PDB entry 8APH | electron microscopy, 3.80 A resolution | chains J1 and B1 of the 42 polymer chains in the assembly

Chain J1:
Molecule: ATP synthase subunit p18, mitochondrial
Source organism: Trypanosoma brucei brucei
UniProt: P0DPG4 (ATP18_TRYBB); residue numbers follow UniProt; this construct covers 1-188
Amino-acid sequence (188 residues; numbered 1 to 188; the number before each row is that of its first residue):
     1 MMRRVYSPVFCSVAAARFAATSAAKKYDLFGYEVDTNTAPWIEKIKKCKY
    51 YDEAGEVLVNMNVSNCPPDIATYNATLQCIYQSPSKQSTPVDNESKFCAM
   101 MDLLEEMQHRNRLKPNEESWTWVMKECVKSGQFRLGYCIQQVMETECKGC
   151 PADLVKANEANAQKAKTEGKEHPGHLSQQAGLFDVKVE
Unresolved in the structure: 1-22

Chain B1:
Molecule: ATP synthase subunit alpha, mitochondrial
Source organism: Trypanosoma brucei brucei
UniProt: Q9GS23 (ATPA_TRYBB); numbering as in UniProt (aligned over 1-584)
Amino-acid sequence (584 residues; each row starts with the number of its first residue):
     1 MRRFGSKFASGLASRCALACPLASAATAPAGASTTSSTSSAQKSFFKTTE
    51 MIGYVHSIDGTIATLIPAPGNPGVAYNTIIQIQVSPTTFAAGLVFNLEKD
   101 GRIGIILMDNITEVQSGQKVMATGQLLHIPVGAGVLGKVVNPLGHEVPVG
   151 LVTRSRRLLDSTLGKVDTGAPNIVSRSPVNYNLLTGFKAVDTMIPIGRGQ
   201 RELIVGDRQTGKTSIAVSTIINQVRINQQILSKNAVISIYVSIGQRCSNV
   251 ARIHRLLQSYGALRYTTVMAATAAEPAGLQYLAPYAGVTMGEYFMNRGRH
   301 CLCVYDDLSKQAVAYRQISLLLRRPPGREAYPGDVFYLHSRLLERAAMLS
   351 PGKGGGSVTALPIVETLSNDVTAYIVTNVISITDGQIYLDTKLFTGGQRP
   401 AVNIGLSVSRVGSSAQNAAMKGVAGKLKGILAEYRKLAADSVGGQQVQTI
   451 PMIRGARFVALFNQKQPSYFMNAIVSLYACLNGYLDDVKVQYVKFYEYLL
   501 VHRDLGIMYGTAKNKFFYMYVQELNYLIRFFTLNSPILHGELEEMLKQHT
   551 HLFLQHYQSKMNAIKSEKDVKALKNLLYSCKRAV
Unresolved in the structure: 1-45, 151-160
Swiss-Prot annotation at these positions:
  - binding site (ATP): Asp207 to Ser214, Gln464
  - site: Leu159, Asp160 (Cleavage), Ser407 (Required for activity)
Bound ions: Mg2+: Thr213 (together with ATP)
Residues lining bound ligands: ATP (adenosine-5'-triphosphate): Asp207, Arg208, Gln209, Thr210, Gly211, Lys212, Thr213, Ser214, Phe394, Arg399, Pro400, Gln464, Lys465

Interface between chain J1 and chain B1:
Residue-residue contacts (98; chain J1 residue first):
  Asp28(J1) - Pro351(B1)
  Asp28(J1) - Gly352(B1)
  Leu29(J1) - Pro351(B1)
  Phe30(J1) - Ile173(B1)
  Phe30(J1) - Val174(B1)
  Phe30(J1) - Arg176(B1)
  Tyr32(J1) - Val174(B1)  hydrophobic
  Tyr51(J1) - Leu231(B1)  hydrophobic
  Asp52(J1) - Ser232(B1)  hydrogen bond
  Gly55(J1) - Lys233(B1)
  Val59(J1) - Lys233(B1)
  Val59(J1) - Arg297(B1)
  Val59(J1) - Gly298(B1)
  Asn62(J1) - Lys233(B1)
  Asn62(J1) - Pro351(B1)
  Asn62(J1) - Gly352(B1)
  Asn62(J1) - Gly354(B1)
  Val63(J1) - Gly352(B1)
  Val63(J1) - Gly354(B1)
  Asn65(J1) - Gly352(B1)
  Lys86(J1) - Asn227(B1)  hydrogen bond (side chain-backbone)
  Lys86(J1) - Gln228(B1)  hydrogen bond (side chain-backbone)
  Lys86(J1) - Ile230(B1)  hydrogen bond (side chain-backbone)
  Gln87(J1) - Ser232(B1)
  Asp92(J1) - Gln228(B1)
  Asn93(J1) - Gln228(B1)
  Asn93(J1) - Gln229(B1)
  Ser95(J1) - Gln229(B1)
  Ser95(J1) - Glu523(B1)  hydrogen bond
  Phe97(J1) - Glu523(B1)
  Phe97(J1) - Leu527(B1)  hydrophobic
  Cys98(J1) - Gln229(B1)
  Cys98(J1) - Glu523(B1)
  Cys98(J1) - Tyr526(B1)  hydrophobic
  Ala99(J1) - Leu231(B1)  hydrophobic
  Met101(J1) - Tyr526(B1)  hydrophobic
  Met101(J1) - Leu527(B1)  hydrophobic
  Met101(J1) - Phe530(B1)  hydrophobic
  Asp102(J1) - Tyr181(B1)
  Asp102(J1) - Ile230(B1)
  Asp102(J1) - Asn234(B1)  hydrogen bond
  Leu104(J1) - Phe530(B1)
  Glu105(J1) - Asn417(B1)  hydrogen bond
  Glu105(J1) - Arg529(B1)  salt bridge
  Glu105(J1) - Phe530(B1)
  Glu106(J1) - Lys233(B1)
  Glu106(J1) - Asn234(B1)
  Gln108(J1) - Phe530(B1)
  His109(J1) - Ala418(B1)
  His109(J1) - Phe530(B1)  hydrogen bond (side chain-backbone)
  Arg110(J1) - Asn180(B1)
  Arg110(J1) - Tyr181(B1)
  Trp120(J1) - Phe530(B1)  hydrophobic
  Trp120(J1) - Phe531(B1)  hydrophobic
  Gln132(J1) - Glu523(B1)  hydrogen bond
  Arg134(J1) - Lys515(B1)  hydrogen bond (side chain-backbone)
  Arg134(J1) - Phe516(B1)
  Arg134(J1) - Tyr518(B1)
  Arg134(J1) - Tyr520(B1)  hydrogen bond
  Leu135(J1) - Glu523(B1)
  Leu135(J1) - Leu524(B1)  hydrophobic
  Leu135(J1) - Leu527(B1)  hydrophobic
  Tyr137(J1) - Lys515(B1)
  Cys138(J1) - Phe516(B1)  hydrophobic
  Cys138(J1) - Ile537(B1)  hydrophobic
  Cys138(J1) - Leu538(B1)  hydrophobic
  Gln141(J1) - Phe516(B1)
  Gln141(J1) - Ile537(B1)
  Val142(J1) - Phe531(B1)  hydrophobic
  Glu171(J1) - Tyr520(B1)  hydrogen bond (backbone-side chain)
  His172(J1) - Ile507(B1)
  His172(J1) - Tyr518(B1)
  His172(J1) - Tyr520(B1)  hydrogen bond
  His175(J1) - Arg503(B1)  hydrogen bond (backbone-side chain)
  Leu176(J1) - Arg503(B1)
  Leu176(J1) - Asp504(B1)
  Leu176(J1) - Ile507(B1)  hydrophobic
  Leu176(J1) - Met508(B1)
  Leu176(J1) - Tyr520(B1)  hydrophobic
  Gln178(J1) - Met508(B1)
  Gln179(J1) - Met508(B1)  hydrogen bond (side chain-backbone)
  Gln179(J1) - Tyr509(B1)
  Ala180(J1) - Met508(B1)
  Gly181(J1) - Tyr557(B1)
  Leu182(J1) - Met561(B1)  hydrophobic
  Leu182(J1) - Leu576(B1)  hydrophobic
  Phe183(J1) - Ile564(B1)  hydrophobic
  Phe183(J1) - Asp569(B1)
  Phe183(J1) - Ala572(B1)  hydrophobic
  Phe183(J1) - Leu573(B1)
  Val185(J1) - Tyr498(B1)  hydrophobic
  Lys186(J1) - Tyr498(B1)  hydrogen bond (backbone-side chain)
  Val187(J1) - Tyr498(B1)  hydrogen bond (backbone-side chain)
  Val187(J1) - Leu576(B1)  hydrophobic
  Val187(J1) - Ser579(B1)
  Val187(J1) - Cys580(B1)  hydrophobic
  Val187(J1) - Ala583(B1)  hydrophobic
  Glu188(J1) - Ala583(B1)
Interface residues without a listed pair, chain J1 (58 interface residues in all): Leu58, Val91, Glu94, Pro115, Ile139, Thr145, Glu146, Pro173, Ser177
Interface residues without a listed pair, chain B1 (58 interface residues in all): Ser177, Pro178, Tyr265, Ser350, Phe495, His502, Asn514, Val521, Lys560

In short:
Chain J1 and chain B1 each contribute 58 residues to their interface, with 17 hydrogen bonds and 1 salt
bridge. Polar pairs include Glu105(J1)-Arg529(B1), Asp52(J1)-Ser232(B1) and Lys86(J1)-Asn227(B1). Bound to
chain B1: ATP. Curated annotation (UniProt) lists 9 ATP-binding residues on chain B1.
Chain J1 is ATP synthase subunit p18, mitochondrial and chain B1 is ATP synthase subunit alpha, mitochondrial,
both from Trypanosoma brucei brucei; the structure, rotational state 2c of the Trypanosoma brucei
mitochondrial ATP synthase dimer, was determined by electron microscopy together with 8AP6, 8AP7, 8AP8, 8AP9,
8APA, 8APB and 7 further entries from the same study.
